PDB entry 5ERR | X-ray diffraction, 1.65 A resolution | chain A

Chain A:
Molecule: Gephyrin
Organism: Rattus norvegicus
Notes: EC 2.7.7.75, 2.10.1.1
Reference sequence: Q03555 (GEPH_RAT), isoform Q03555-6; residue numbers follow UniProt; this construct covers 318-736
Chain sequence (419 residues; row label = number of the first residue in the row):
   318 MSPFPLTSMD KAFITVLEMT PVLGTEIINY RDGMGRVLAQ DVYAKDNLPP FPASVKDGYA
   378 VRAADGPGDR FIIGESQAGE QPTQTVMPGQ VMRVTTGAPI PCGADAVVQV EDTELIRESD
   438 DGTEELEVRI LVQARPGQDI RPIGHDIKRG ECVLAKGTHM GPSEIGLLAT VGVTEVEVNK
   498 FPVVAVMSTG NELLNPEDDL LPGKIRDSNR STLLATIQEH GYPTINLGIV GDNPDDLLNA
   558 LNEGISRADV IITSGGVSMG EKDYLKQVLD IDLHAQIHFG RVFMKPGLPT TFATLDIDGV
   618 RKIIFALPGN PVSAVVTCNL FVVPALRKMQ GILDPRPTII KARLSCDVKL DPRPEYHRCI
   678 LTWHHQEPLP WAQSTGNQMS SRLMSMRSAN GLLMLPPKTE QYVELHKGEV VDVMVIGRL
Unresolved in the structure: 318, 694-697
Bound ions: Mg2+: D580 (together with ADP)
Small-molecule neighbours: ADP (adenosine-5'-diphosphate): T413, G414, R458, S505, T506, E509, L510, I522, R523, D524, S525, N526, S571, G572, G573, V574, S575, D580, P606, L624, P625, G626, N627, P628

In short:
Ligands of chain A: ADP.
Chain A is Gephyrin (Rattus norvegicus); the structure, GephE in complex with Mg(2+) - ADP, was determined by
X-ray diffraction (same publication as 5ERQ, 5ERT and 5ERU).
